Entry 8XJN (electron microscopy, 3.06 A resolution); this record covers chains A and B of the 5 polymer chains in the assembly.

[Chain A]
Molecule: Engineered miniGq
Source organism: synthetic construct
Amino-acid sequence (246 residues; each row starts with the number of its first residue):
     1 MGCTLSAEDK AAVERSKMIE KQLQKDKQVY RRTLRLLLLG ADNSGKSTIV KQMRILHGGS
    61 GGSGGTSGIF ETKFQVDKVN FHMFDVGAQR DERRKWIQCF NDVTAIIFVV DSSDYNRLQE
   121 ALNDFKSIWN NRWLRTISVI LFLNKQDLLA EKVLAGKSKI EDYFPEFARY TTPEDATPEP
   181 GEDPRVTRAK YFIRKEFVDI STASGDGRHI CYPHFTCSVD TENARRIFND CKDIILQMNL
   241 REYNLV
Unresolved in the structure: 1-4, 55-67, 88-92

[Chain B]
Molecule: Guanine nucleotide-binding protein G(I)/G(S)/G(T) subunit beta-1
Source organism: Homo sapiens
UniProtKB: P62873 (GBB1_HUMAN); residue numbers follow UniProt; this construct covers 2-340
Amino-acid sequence (376 residues; numbered -9 to 366; the number before each row is that of its first residue; numbers below 1 keep their minus sign (Met-9 is residue -9)):
    -9 MHHHHHHGSS GSELDQLRQE AEQLKNQIRD ARKACADATL SQITNNIDPV GRIQMRTRRT
    51 LRGHLAKIYA MHWGTDSRLL VSASQDGKLI IWDSYTTNKV HAIPLRSSWV MTCAYAPSGN
   111 YVACGGLDNI CSIYNLKTRE GNVRVSRELA GHTGYLSCCR FLDDNQIVTS SGDTTCALWD
   171 IETGQQTTTF TGHTGDVMSL SLAPDTRLFV SGACDASAKL WDVREGMCRQ TFTGHESDIN
   231 AICFFPNGNA FATGSDDATC RLFDLRADQE LMTYSHDNII CGITSVSFSK SGRLLLAGYD
   291 DFNCNVWDAL KADRAGVLAG HDNRVSCLGV TDDGMAVATG SWDSFLKIWN GSSGGGGSGG
   351 GGSSGVSGWR LFKKIS
Unresolved in the structure: -9 to 1, 344-366
Construct notes: initiating methionine (-9); expression tag (-8 to 1, 341-366)
Curated features (UniProtKB/Swiss-Prot):
  - modified residue: Ser2 (N-acetylserine), His266 (Phosphohistidine)
  - natural variant: Leu30 (L30F: In MRD42; uncertain significance), Arg52 (R52G: In MRD42), Gly64 (G64V: In MRD42), Asp76 (D76E: In MRD42; D76G: In MRD42), Gly77 (G77S: In MRD42), Lys78 (K78R: In MRD42), Ile80 (I80N: In MRD42; I80T: In MRD42), His91 (H91R: In MRD42; uncertain significance), Ala92 (A92T: In MRD42), Pro94 (P94S: In MRD42), Leu95 (L95P: In MRD42), Arg96 (R96L: In MRD42), 5 further natural variant entries in UniProt

[Chain A / chain B interface]
Contacting residue pairs (46; chain A residue first):
  Val13(A) - Asn88(B)
  Arg15(A) - Val90(B)  hydrogen bond (side chain-backbone)
  Arg15(A) - His91(B)
  Ser16(A) - Asn88(B)
  Ser16(A) - Lys89(B)  hydrogen bond (side chain-backbone)
  Ile19(A) - Lys89(B)
  Ile19(A) - Val90(B)
  Ile19(A) - Ala92(B)  hydrophobic
  Glu20(A) - Lys89(B)  salt bridge
  Leu23(A) - Gly53(B)
  Leu23(A) - Leu55(B)
  Leu23(A) - Ile80(B)  hydrophobic
  Leu23(A) - Lys89(B)
  Asp26(A) - Lys78(B)  salt bridge
  Lys27(A) - Leu55(B)
  Tyr30(A) - Leu55(B)
  Tyr30(A) - Ala56(B)
  Gly68(A) - Leu117(B)
  Ile69(A) - Trp99(B)
  Ile69(A) - Leu117(B)  hydrophobic
  Glu71(A) - Trp99(B)  hydrogen bond
  Phe84(A) - Trp99(B)  hydrophobic
  Arg94(A) - Cys204(B)
  Arg94(A) - Asp228(B)  salt bridge
  Lys95(A) - Tyr145(B)
  Lys95(A) - Met188(B)
  Lys95(A) - Cys204(B)
  Lys95(A) - Asp228(B)  salt bridge
  Lys95(A) - Asn230(B)  hydrogen bond
  Lys95(A) - Asp246(B)  salt bridge
  Trp96(A) - Leu117(B)  hydrophobic
  Gln98(A) - Tyr59(B)  hydrogen bond (backbone-side chain)
  Gln98(A) - Arg314(B)
  Gln98(A) - Trp332(B)
  Cys99(A) - Lys57(B)
  Cys99(A) - Tyr59(B)
  Cys99(A) - Gln75(B)  hydrogen bond
  Cys99(A) - Trp99(B)
  Phe100(A) - Trp99(B)  hydrophobic
  Phe100(A) - Leu117(B)  hydrophobic
  Asn101(A) - Lys57(B)
  Asn101(A) - Trp332(B)
  Asp102(A) - Lys57(B)  salt bridge
  Trp133(A) - Asp290(B)
  Trp133(A) - Arg314(B)
  Trp133(A) - Trp332(B)  hydrophobic
Interface residues without a listed pair, chain A (23 interface residues in all): Ala12
Interface residues without a listed pair, chain B (28 interface residues in all): Asp76, Ser98, Met101, Asp186

[Summary]
The interface between chain A and chain B involves 23 residues on one side and 28 on the other; the contacts
include 6 hydrogen bonds and 6 salt bridges. Polar contacts include Glu20(A)-Lys89(B), Asp26(A)-Lys78(B) and
Arg94(A)-Asp228(B).
Here chain A is Engineered miniGq (synthetic construct) and chain B is Guanine nucleotide-binding protein
G(I)/G(S)/G(T) subunit beta-1 (Homo sapiens). Entry 8XJN (Cloprosetnol bound Thromboxane A2 receptor-Gq
Protein Complex) was determined by electron microscopy together with 8XJK, 8XJL, 8XJM and 8XJO from the same
study.
